PDB entry 4EY2 | X-ray diffraction, 1.17 A resolution | chain A

Chain A:
Protein: Beta-lactamase NDM-1
From: Klebsiella pneumoniae
Notes: EC 3.5.2.6
UniProt: C7C422 (BLAN1_KLEPN); residue numbers follow UniProt; this construct covers 1-270
Amino-acid sequence (270 residues; numbered 1 to 270; the number before each row is that of its first residue):
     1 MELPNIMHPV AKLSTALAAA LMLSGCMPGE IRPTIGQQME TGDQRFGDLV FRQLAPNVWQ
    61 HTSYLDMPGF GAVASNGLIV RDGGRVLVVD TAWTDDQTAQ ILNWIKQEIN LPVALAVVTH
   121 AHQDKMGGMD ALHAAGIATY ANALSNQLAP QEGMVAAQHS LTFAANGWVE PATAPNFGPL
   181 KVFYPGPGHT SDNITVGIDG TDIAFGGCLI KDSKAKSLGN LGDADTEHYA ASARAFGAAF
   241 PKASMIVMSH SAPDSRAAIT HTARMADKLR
Not modelled in the structure: 1-29
Ion coordination: Zn2+ site 1: His120, His122, His189 (together with METHICILLIN, hydroxylated form); Zn2+ site 2: Asp124, Cys208, His250 (together with METHICILLIN, hydroxylated form)
Residues lining bound ligands: METHICILLIN, hydroxylated form (0RM; (2R,4S)-2-{(R)-carboxy[(2,6-dimethoxybenzoyl)amino]methyl}-5,5-dimethyl-1,3-thiazolidine-4-carboxylic acid): Leu65, Met67, Val73, Trp93, His122, Gln123, Asp124, Glu152, Met154, His189, Cys208, Lys211, Leu218, Gly219, Asn220, His250
UniProt features mapped onto this chain:
  - binding site (Zn(2+)): His120, His122, Asp124, His189, Cys208, His250
  - binding site (substrate): Lys211, Asn220

In short:
Bound to chain A: METHICILLIN, hydroxylated form. His120, His122 and His189 coordinate Zn2+ site 1. Asp124,
Cys208 and His250 form the Zn2+ site 2. UniProt lists 6 Zn2+-binding residues and substrate-binding residues
Lys211 and Asn220.
Chain A is Beta-lactamase NDM-1 (Klebsiella pneumoniae); the structure, Crystal structure of NDM-1 bound to
hydrolyzed methicillin, was determined by X-ray diffraction together with 4EYB, 4EXS, 4EXY, 4EYF and 4EYL from
the same study.
